Entry 8GUR (electron microscopy, 2.84 A resolution); this record covers chains B and S of the 5 polymer chains in the assembly.

[Chain B]
Name: Guanine nucleotide-binding protein G(I)/G(S)/G(T) subunit beta-1
Organism: Homo sapiens
UniProt: P62873 (GBB1_HUMAN); residues 1-340 here = UniProt positions 1-340
Chain sequence (340 residues; each row starts with the number of its first residue):
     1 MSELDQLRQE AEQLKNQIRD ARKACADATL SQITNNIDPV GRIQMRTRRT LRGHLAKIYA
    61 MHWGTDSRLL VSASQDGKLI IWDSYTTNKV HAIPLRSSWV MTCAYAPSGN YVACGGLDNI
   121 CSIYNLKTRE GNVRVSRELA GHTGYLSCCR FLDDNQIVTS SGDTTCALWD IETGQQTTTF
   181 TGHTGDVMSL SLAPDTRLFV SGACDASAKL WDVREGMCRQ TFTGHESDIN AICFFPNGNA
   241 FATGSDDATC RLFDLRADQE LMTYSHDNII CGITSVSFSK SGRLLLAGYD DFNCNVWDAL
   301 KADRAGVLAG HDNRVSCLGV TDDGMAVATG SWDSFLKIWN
Unresolved in the structure: 1
UniProt features mapped onto this chain:
  - modified residue: Ser2 (N-acetylserine), His266 (Phosphohistidine)
  - natural variant: Leu30 (L30F: In MRD42; uncertain significance), Arg52 (R52G: In MRD42), Gly64 (G64V: In MRD42), Asp76 (D76E: In MRD42; D76G: In MRD42), Gly77 (G77S: In MRD42), Lys78 (K78R: In MRD42), Ile80 (I80N: In MRD42; I80T: In MRD42), His91 (H91R: In MRD42; uncertain significance), Ala92 (A92T: In MRD42), Pro94 (P94S: In MRD42), Leu95 (L95P: In MRD42), Arg96 (R96L: In MRD42), 5 further natural variant entries in UniProt

[Chain S]
Name: scFv16
Organism: Homo sapiens
Notes: antibody fragment or engineered binder
Chain sequence (259 residues; row label = number of the first residue in the row; note: 3 numbers in that range are skipped by the numbering (no residue carries them; nothing is unmodelled there); a row labelled like 120A-120O holds insertion residues (120A, then the next letters in order)):
     1 DVQLVESGGG LVQPGGSRKL SCSASGFAFS SFGMHWVRQA PEKGLEWVAY ISSGSGTIYY
    61 ADTVKGRFTI SRDDPKNTLF LQMTSLRSED TAMYYCVRSI YYYGSSPFDF WGQGTTLTVS
120A-120O SGGGGSGGGGSGGGG
   124 SDIVMTQATS SVPVTPGESV SISCRSSKSL LHSNGNTYLY WFLQRPGQSP QLLIYRMSNL
   184 ASGVPDRFSG SGSGTAFTLT ISRLEAEDVG VYYCMQHLEY PLTFGAGTKL ELKAAAHHHH
   244 HHHH
Unresolved in the structure: 120A-120O, 237-247
Disulfides: Cys22-Cys96, Cys147-Cys217

[Interface between chain B and chain S]
Residue-residue contacts (11):
  Asp66(B) - Tyr103(S)
  Arg68(B) - Tyr103(S)
  Leu69(B) - Tyr103(S)  hydrophobic
  Val90(B) - Tyr102(S)  hydrophobic
  Arg129(B) - Val2(S)
  Glu130(B) - Gly26(S)
  Glu130(B) - Phe27(S)
  Glu130(B) - Ala28(S)  hydrogen bond (backbone-backbone)
  Glu130(B) - Arg98(S)
  Gly131(B) - Phe32(S)
  Asn132(B) - Ala28(S)
Other interface residues (no listed pair), chain B (10 interface residues in all): Asp83, His91
Other interface residues (no listed pair), chain S (11 interface residues in all): Ser31, Ile100, Ser185

[In short]
Chain B and chain S form an interface of 10 and 11 residues respectively, with 1 hydrogen bond. Its one
hydrogen bond, Glu130(B)-Ala28(S), is backbone to backbone.
Here chain B is Guanine nucleotide-binding protein G(I)/G(S)/G(T) subunit beta-1 and chain S is scFv16, both
from Homo sapiens. Entry 8GUR (Cryo-EM structure of CP-CB2-G protein complex) was determined by electron
microscopy, deposited together with 8GUQ, 8GUS and 8GUT.
